PDB entry 8DSL | X-ray diffraction, 2.05 A resolution | chain A

Chain A:
Molecule: Peptidylglycine alpha-amidating monooxygenase
Organism: Rattus norvegicus
Notes: EC 1.14.17.3, 4.3.2.5
UniProt: P14925 (AMD_RAT); residues 45-354 here = UniProt positions 45-354
Amino-acid sequence (310 residues; numbered 45 to 354; the number before each row is that of its first residue):
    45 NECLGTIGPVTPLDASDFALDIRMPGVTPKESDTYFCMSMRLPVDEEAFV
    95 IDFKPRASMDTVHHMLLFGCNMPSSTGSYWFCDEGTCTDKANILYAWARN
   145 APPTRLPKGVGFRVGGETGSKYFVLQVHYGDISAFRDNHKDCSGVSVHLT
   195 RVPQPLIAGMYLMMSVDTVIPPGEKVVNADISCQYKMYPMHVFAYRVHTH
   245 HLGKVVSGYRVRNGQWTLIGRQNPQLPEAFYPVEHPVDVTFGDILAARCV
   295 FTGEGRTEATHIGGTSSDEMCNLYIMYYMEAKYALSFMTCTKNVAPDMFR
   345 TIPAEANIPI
Differences from the reference sequence: engineered mutation Glu272 (Gln in P14925)
Swiss-Prot annotation at these positions:
  - binding site (Cu(2+)): His107, His108, His172, His242, His244, Met314
  - mutagenesis: His107 (H107A: Impaired Cu(2+)-binding), His108 (H108A: Impaired Cu(2+)-binding; forms a closed conformer in the presence of citrate with a reduced Cu(2+)-Cu(2+) site separation of 4 Angstroms ...), His172 (H172A: Impaired Cu(2+)-binding), His244 (H244A: Abolished peptidylglycine alpha-hydroxylating monooxygenase activity), Met314 (M314I: Abolished peptidylglycine alpha-hydroxylating monooxygenase activity)
Disulfides: Cys47-Cys186, Cys81-Cys126, Cys114-Cys131, Cys227-Cys334, Cys293-Cys315

Summary:
UniProt lists 6 Cu2+-binding residues and 5 mutagenesis sites.
Chain A is Peptidylglycine alpha-amidating monooxygenase (Rattus norvegicus); the structure, Peptidylglycine
alpha hydroxylating monooxygenase, Q272E, was determined by X-ray diffraction (same publication as 8DSJ and
8DSN).
